PDB entry 7PNJ | X-ray diffraction, 3.10 A resolution | chain A

== Chain A ==
Name: Angiogenin
From: Homo sapiens
Notes: EC 3.1.27.-
Reference sequence: P03950 (ANGI_HUMAN); residues 1-121 here correspond to UniProt positions 25-145 (UniProt number = residue number + 24)
Chain sequence (121 residues; each row starts with the number of its first residue):
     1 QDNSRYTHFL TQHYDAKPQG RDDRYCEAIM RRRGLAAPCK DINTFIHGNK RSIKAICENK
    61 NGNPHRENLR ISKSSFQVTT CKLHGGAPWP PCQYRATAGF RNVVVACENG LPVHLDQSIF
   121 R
Unresolved in the structure: 1
Cystine bridges: Cys-26/Cys-81, Cys-39/Cys-92, Cys-57/Cys-107
Construct notes: engineered mutation Ala-28 (Ser52 in P03950), Ala-36 (Thr60 in P03950), Ala-37 (Ser61 in P03950), Ala-87 (Ser111 in P03950)
Curated features (UniProtKB/Swiss-Prot):
  - motif: Arg-31 to Leu-35 (Nucleolar localization signal)
  - active site: His-13 (Proton acceptor), His-114 (Proton donor)
  - binding site (tRNA): Arg-21, Asp-22, Cys-81, Val-103
  - modified residue: Gln-1 (Pyrrolidone carboxylic acid)

== In short ==
From UniProt: active-site residues His-13 and His-114 and 4 tRNA-binding residues.
Chain A is Angiogenin (Homo sapiens); the structure, Human Angiogenin quardruple mutant-S28AT36AS37AS87A, was
determined by X-ray diffraction, deposited together with 7PNP and 7PNR.
